8CX8 - chain A; structure by X-ray diffraction, 1.91 A resolution.

[Chain A]
Protein: rRNA N-glycosylase
Organism: Escherichia coli
Notes: EC 3.2.2.22; fragment: Ribosomal inactivating protein catalytic subunit, residues 23-272
UniProt: Q5WPX7 (Q5WPX7_ECOLX); residues 1-250 here correspond to UniProt positions 23-272 (UniProt number = residue number + 22)
Chain sequence (251 residues; each row starts with the number of its first residue; numbering starts at 0):
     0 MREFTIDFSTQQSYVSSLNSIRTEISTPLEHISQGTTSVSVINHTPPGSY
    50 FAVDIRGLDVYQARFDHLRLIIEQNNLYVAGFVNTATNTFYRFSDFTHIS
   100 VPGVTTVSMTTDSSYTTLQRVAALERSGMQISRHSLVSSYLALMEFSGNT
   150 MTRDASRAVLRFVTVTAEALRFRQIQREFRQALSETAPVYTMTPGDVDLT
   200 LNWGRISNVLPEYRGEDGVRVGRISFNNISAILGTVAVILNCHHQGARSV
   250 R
Unresolved in the structure: 0, 60-61, 215-216, 243-250
Construct notes: initiating methionine (0)
Small-molecule neighbours:
  - 5-(4-chlorophenyl)furan-2-carboxylic acid (P1U), molecule 1: Val-14, Gln-33, Thr-36, Arg-172, Gln-175, Arg-176, Arg-179, Ser-229, Leu-232, Gly-233
  - 5-(4-chlorophenyl)furan-2-carboxylic acid (P1U), molecule 2: Tyr-77, Gly-203, Arg-204, Asn-207, Leu-239, Cys-241

[Summary]
Bound to chain A: 5-(4-chlorophenyl)furan-2-carboxylic acid.
Chain A is rRNA N-glycosylase (Escherichia coli); the structure, Stx2A1-BTB13086, was determined by X-ray
diffraction (same publication as 8GCW).
